Entry 8JUZ (electron microscopy, 4.29 A resolution (low resolution: residue-level contacts below are approximate; hydrogen-bond / salt-bridge calls are withheld)); this record covers chains A and F of the 6 polymer chains in the assembly.

# Chain A
Protein: ATPase family AAA domain-containing protein 2
Source organism: Homo sapiens
Notes: EC 3.6.1.-
UniProtKB: Q6PL18 (ATAD2_HUMAN); the construct lacks a stretch of the UniProt sequence and is renumbered around it, so the offset changes along the chain: 403-943 = UniProt 403-943; 1101-1140 = UniProt 944-983; 1141-1320 = UniProt 1118-1297; 1321-1390 = UniProt 1321-1390
Sequence (831 residues; row label = number of the first residue in the row; note: 157 numbers in that range are skipped by the numbering (no residue carries them; nothing is unmodelled there)):
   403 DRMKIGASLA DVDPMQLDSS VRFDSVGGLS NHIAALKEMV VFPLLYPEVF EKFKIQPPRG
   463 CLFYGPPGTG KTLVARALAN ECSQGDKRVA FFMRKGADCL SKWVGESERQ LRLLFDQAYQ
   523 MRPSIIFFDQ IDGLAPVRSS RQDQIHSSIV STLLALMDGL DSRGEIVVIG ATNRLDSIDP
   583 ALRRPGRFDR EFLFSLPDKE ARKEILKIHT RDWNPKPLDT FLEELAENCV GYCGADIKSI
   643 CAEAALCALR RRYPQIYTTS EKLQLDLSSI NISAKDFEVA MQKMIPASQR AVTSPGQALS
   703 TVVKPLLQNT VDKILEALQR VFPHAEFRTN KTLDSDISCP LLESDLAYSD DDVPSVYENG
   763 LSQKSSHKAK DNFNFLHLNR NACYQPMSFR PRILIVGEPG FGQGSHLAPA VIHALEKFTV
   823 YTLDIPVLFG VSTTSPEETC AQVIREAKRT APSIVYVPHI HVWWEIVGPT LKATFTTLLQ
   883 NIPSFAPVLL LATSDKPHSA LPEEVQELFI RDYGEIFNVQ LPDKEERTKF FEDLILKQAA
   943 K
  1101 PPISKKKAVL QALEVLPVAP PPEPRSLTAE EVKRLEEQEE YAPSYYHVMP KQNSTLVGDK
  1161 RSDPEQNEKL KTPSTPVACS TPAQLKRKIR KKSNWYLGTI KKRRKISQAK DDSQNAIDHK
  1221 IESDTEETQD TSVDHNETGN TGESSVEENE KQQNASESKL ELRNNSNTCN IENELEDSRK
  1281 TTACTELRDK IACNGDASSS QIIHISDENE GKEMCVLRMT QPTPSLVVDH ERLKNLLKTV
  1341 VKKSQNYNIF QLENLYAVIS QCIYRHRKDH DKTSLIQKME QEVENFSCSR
Not modelled in the structure: 403-413, 540-545, 660-665, 730-786, 924, 1101-1326, 1389-1390
Construct notes: engineered mutation Gln532 (Glu in Q6PL18)
UniProt features mapped onto this chain:
  - binding site (ATP): Gly467 to Thr474
  - modified residue: Ser410 (Phosphoserine), Ser746 (Phosphoserine), Ser751 (Phosphoserine), Ser1162 (Phosphoserine), Thr1172 (Phosphothreonine), Thr1175 (Phosphothreonine), Thr1199 (Phosphothreonine), Ser1223 (Phosphoserine), Ser1256 (Phosphoserine), Ser1258 (Phosphoserine), Ser1266 (Phosphoserine), Thr1323 (Phosphothreonine)
  - cross-link (Glycyl lysine isopeptide (Lys-Gly)): Lys1151 (interchain with G-Cter in SUMO2), Lys1171 (interchain with G-Cter in SUMO2), Lys1259 (interchain with G-Cter in SUMO2)
Small-molecule neighbours:
  - ADP (adenosine-5'-diphosphate): Ser427, Gly429, Leu431, Pro469, Gly470, Thr471, Gly472, Lys473, Thr474, Leu475, Arg478, Ile607, His611, Cys635, Gly636, Ala637, Lys640
  - ATP (adenosine-5'-triphosphate): Asp560, Arg586, Arg589
From the paper describing this entry:
  - mutagenesis - E532Q: increased stability
  - mutagenesis - D415A/E532Q/R540A: decreased stability

# Chain F
Protein: ATPase family AAA domain-containing protein 2
Source organism: Homo sapiens
Notes: EC 3.6.1.-
UniProtKB: Q6PL18 (ATAD2_HUMAN); the construct lacks a stretch of the UniProt sequence and is renumbered around it, so the offset changes along the chain: 403-944 = UniProt 403-944; 1102-1140 = UniProt 945-983; 1141-1320 = UniProt 1118-1297; 1321-1390 = UniProt 1321-1390
Sequence (831 residues; numbered 403 to 1390; 157 numbers in that range are skipped by the numbering (no residue carries them; nothing is unmodelled there); the number before each row is that of its first residue):
   403 DRMKIGASLA DVDPMQLDSS VRFDSVGGLS NHIAALKEMV VFPLLYPEVF EKFKIQPPRG
   463 CLFYGPPGTG KTLVARALAN ECSQGDKRVA FFMRKGADCL SKWVGESERQ LRLLFDQAYQ
   523 MRPSIIFFDQ IDGLAPVRSS RQDQIHSSIV STLLALMDGL DSRGEIVVIG ATNRLDSIDP
   583 ALRRPGRFDR EFLFSLPDKE ARKEILKIHT RDWNPKPLDT FLEELAENCV GYCGADIKSI
   643 CAEAALCALR RRYPQIYTTS EKLQLDLSSI NISAKDFEVA MQKMIPASQR AVTSPGQALS
   703 TVVKPLLQNT VDKILEALQR VFPHAEFRTN KTLDSDISCP LLESDLAYSD DDVPSVYENG
   763 LSQKSSHKAK DNFNFLHLNR NACYQPMSFR PRILIVGEPG FGQGSHLAPA VIHALEKFTV
   823 YTLDIPVLFG VSTTSPEETC AQVIREAKRT APSIVYVPHI HVWWEIVGPT LKATFTTLLQ
   883 NIPSFAPVLL LATSDKPHSA LPEEVQELFI RDYGEIFNVQ LPDKEERTKF FEDLILKQAA
   943 KP
  1102 PISKKKAVLQ ALEVLPVAPP PEPRSLTAEE VKRLEEQEEY APSYYHVMPK QNSTLVGDKR
  1162 SDPEQNEKLK TPSTPVACST PAQLKRKIRK KSNWYLGTIK KRRKISQAKD DSQNAIDHKI
  1222 ESDTEETQDT SVDHNETGNT GESSVEENEK QQNASESKLE LRNNSNTCNI ENELEDSRKT
  1282 TACTELRDKI ACNGDASSSQ IIHISDENEG KEMCVLRMTQ PTPSLVVDHE RLKNLLKTVV
  1342 KKSQNYNIFQ LENLYAVISQ CIYRHRKDHD KTSLIQKMEQ EVENFSCSR
Not modelled in the structure: 403-421, 599-600, 689-695, 728-782, 1102-1330, 1390
Construct notes: engineered mutation Gln532 (Glu in Q6PL18)
UniProt features mapped onto this chain:
  - binding site (ATP): Gly467 to Thr474
  - modified residue: Ser410 (Phosphoserine), Ser746 (Phosphoserine), Ser751 (Phosphoserine), Ser1162 (Phosphoserine), Thr1172 (Phosphothreonine), Thr1175 (Phosphothreonine), Thr1199 (Phosphothreonine), Ser1223 (Phosphoserine), Ser1256 (Phosphoserine), Ser1258 (Phosphoserine), Ser1266 (Phosphoserine), Thr1323 (Phosphothreonine)
  - cross-link (Glycyl lysine isopeptide (Lys-Gly)): Lys1151 (interchain with G-Cter in SUMO2), Lys1171 (interchain with G-Cter in SUMO2), Lys1259 (interchain with G-Cter in SUMO2)
Small-molecule neighbours: ATP (adenosine-5'-triphosphate): Ser427, Pro468, Pro469, Gly470, Thr471, Gly472, Lys473, Thr474, Leu475, Gln532, Asn575, Ala637
From the paper describing this entry:
  - mutagenesis - E532Q: increased stability
  - mutagenesis - D415A/E532Q/R540A: decreased stability

# Interface between chain A and chain F
Pairs across the interface (30; chain A residue first):
  Met495(A) - Arg586(F)
  Trp505(A) - Ser542(F)
  Glu508(A) - Ser542(F)
  Trp615(A) - Phe455(F)
  Asn616(A) - Lys454(F)
  Ala647(A) - Phe455(F)
  Tyr659(A) - Phe444(F)
  Gln666(A) - Tyr448(F)
  Leu667(A) - Tyr448(F)
  Leu669(A) - Glu450(F)
  Ile827(A) - Thr876(F)
  Pro828(A) - Thr879(F)
  Phe831(A) - Thr872(F)
  Gly832(A) - Glu839(F)
  Gly832(A) - Glu840(F)
  Thr835(A) - Ser837(F)
  Thr835(A) - Glu840(F)
  Glu1353(A) - Phe791(F)
  Glu1353(A) - Phe887(F)
  Asn1354(A) - Phe791(F)
  Asn1354(A) - Tyr915(F)
  Ala1357(A) - Phe791(F)
  Ser1360(A) - Met789(F)
  Gln1361(A) - Pro725(F)
  Gln1361(A) - Met789(F)
  Tyr1364(A) - Gln787(F)
  Tyr1364(A) - Pro788(F)
  Arg1365(A) - Pro725(F)
  Lys1368(A) - Tyr786(F)
  Phe1386(A) - Tyr915(F)
Other interface residues (no listed pair), chain A (40 interface residues in all): Asp614, Pro617, Leu648, Leu651, Arg652, Ile672, Ile674, Glu680, Gln684, Gln691, His808, Ile868, Phe1350, Arg1367, Ser1387, Cys1388
Other interface residues (no listed pair), chain F (35 interface residues in all): Glu440, Val451, Phe452, Lys456, Ile457, Arg543, Pro587, Asn783, Arg792, Lys850, Ala875, Leu880, Ser886, Asp914

# Summary
40 residues of chain A and 35 residues of chain F are in contact. Chain A binds ADP and ATP. Chain F binds
ATP. The paper reports that E532Q of chain A increases stability; D415A/E532Q/R540A of chain A reduce
stability; 4 substitutions were tested in all.
Chain A and chain F are both ATPase family AAA domain-containing protein 2 (Homo sapiens); the structure,
Human ATAD2 Walker B mutant-H3/H4K5Q complex, ATP state (Class III), was determined by electron microscopy,
deposited together with 8H3H, 8JUW and 8JUY.
